PDB entry 8DVN | X-ray diffraction, 2.53 A resolution | chains A and B

== Chain A ==
Protein: Low-density lipoprotein receptor-related protein 6
From: Homo sapiens
Reference sequence: O75581 (LRP6_HUMAN); residues 631-1253 here = UniProt positions 631-1253
Sequence (633 residues; row label = number of the first residue in the row):
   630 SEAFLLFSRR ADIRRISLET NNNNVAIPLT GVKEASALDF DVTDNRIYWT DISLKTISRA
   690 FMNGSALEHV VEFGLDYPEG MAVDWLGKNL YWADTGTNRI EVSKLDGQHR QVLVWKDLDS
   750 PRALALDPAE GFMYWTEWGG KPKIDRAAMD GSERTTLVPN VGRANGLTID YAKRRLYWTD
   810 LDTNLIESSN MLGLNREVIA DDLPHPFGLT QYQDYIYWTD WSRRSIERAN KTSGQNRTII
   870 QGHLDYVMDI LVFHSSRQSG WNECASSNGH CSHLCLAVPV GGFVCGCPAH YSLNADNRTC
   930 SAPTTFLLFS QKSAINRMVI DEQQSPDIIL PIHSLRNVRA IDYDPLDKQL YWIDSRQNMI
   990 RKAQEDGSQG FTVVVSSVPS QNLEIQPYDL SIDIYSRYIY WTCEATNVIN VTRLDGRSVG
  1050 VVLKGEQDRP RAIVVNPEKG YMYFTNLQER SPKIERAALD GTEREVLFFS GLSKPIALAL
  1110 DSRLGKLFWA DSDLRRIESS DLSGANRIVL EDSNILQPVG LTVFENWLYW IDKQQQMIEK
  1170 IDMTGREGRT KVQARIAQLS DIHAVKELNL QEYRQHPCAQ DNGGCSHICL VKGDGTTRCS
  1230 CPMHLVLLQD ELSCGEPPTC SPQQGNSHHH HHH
Not modelled in the structure: 1008-1011, 1246-1262
Sequence notes: expression tag (630, 1254-1262); variant Ile1062 (Val in O75581)
Modified residues: Cys1032 (cysteinesulfonic acid; OCS)
Disulfide bonds: Cys893-Cys904, Cys900-Cys914, Cys916-Cys929, Cys1207-Cys1218, Cys1214-Cys1228, Cys1230-Cys1243
Covalently attached groups: glycan linked to Asn692; N-acetylglucosamine (NAG) linked to Asn859, Asn865, Asn926, Asn1039
Metal / ion sites: Ca2+ site 1: Thr724, Asn727, Ser749; Ca2+ site 2: Leu838, Asp878, Ile879; Ca2+ site 3: Asp1018, Leu1019, Ile1062; Ca2+ site 4: Leu1150, Asp1190, Ile1191
Curated features (UniProtKB/Swiss-Prot):
  - glycosylation (N-linked (GlcNAc...) asparagine): Asn692, Asn859, Asn865, Asn926, Asn1039
  - natural variant: Ile1062 (V1062I: this construct carries the variant)

== Chain B ==
Protein: E3.10 Disulfide constrained peptide
Sequence (32 residues; each row starts with the number of its first residue):
     1 GCRGLKRLYE AFCKQDSDCL AGCVCPMFSE CG
Disulfide bonds: Cys2-Cys31, Cys13-Cys25, Cys19-Cys23

== Chain A / chain B interface ==
Contacting residue pairs - 36 pairs, chain A then chain B:
  Arg639(A) - Leu5(B)
  Arg639(A) - Glu30(B)  salt bridge
  Arg639(A) - Gly32(B)
  Lys662(A) - Gly1(B)  hydrogen bond (backbone-backbone)
  Glu663(A) - Gly1(B)
  Glu663(A) - Cys2(B)
  Glu663(A) - Arg3(B)  hydrogen bond (side chain-backbone)
  Glu663(A) - Gly4(B)  hydrogen bond (side chain-backbone)
  Glu663(A) - Leu5(B)  hydrogen bond (side chain-backbone)
  Ile681(A) - Arg3(B)  hydrogen bond (backbone-side chain)
  Ile681(A) - Gly4(B)
  Ser682(A) - Gly1(B)
  Ser682(A) - Cys2(B)
  Ser682(A) - Arg3(B)  hydrogen bond (side chain-backbone)
  Lys684(A) - Arg3(B)
  Asp705(A) - Arg3(B)  salt bridge
  Tyr706(A) - Arg3(B)
  Tyr706(A) - Arg7(B)
  Glu708(A) - Arg7(B)  salt bridge
  Thr724(A) - Arg7(B)
  Arg751(A) - Leu8(B)
  Trp767(A) - Arg7(B)
  Trp767(A) - Leu8(B)  hydrophobic
  Trp767(A) - Phe12(B)  hydrophobic
  Arg792(A) - Ala11(B)  hydrogen bond (side chain-backbone)
  Arg792(A) - Phe12(B)
  Leu810(A) - Phe12(B)
  Leu810(A) - Gln15(B)
  Asp811(A) - Phe12(B)
  Asp811(A) - Gln15(B)
  Asn813(A) - Gln15(B)  hydrogen bond
  Phe836(A) - Leu8(B)  hydrophobic
  Trp850(A) - Leu5(B)  hydrophobic
  Trp850(A) - Leu8(B)  hydrophobic
  Tyr875(A) - Leu5(B)  hydrophobic
  Tyr875(A) - Glu30(B)
Also at the interface, not in a pair above, chain A (20 interface residues in all): Met877
Also at the interface, not in a pair above, chain B (13 interface residues in all): Cys31

== Overview ==
Chain A and chain B form an interface of 20 and 13 residues respectively, with 8 hydrogen bonds and 3 salt
bridges. Among the polar pairs are Arg639(A)-Glu30(B), Asp705(A)-Arg3(B) and Glu708(A)-Arg7(B).
N-acetylglucosamine is covalently linked to Asn859(A), Asn865(A), Asn926(A) and Asn1039(A).
Chain A is Low-density lipoprotein receptor-related protein 6 (Homo sapiens) and chain B is E3.10 Disulfide
constrained peptide; the structure, Crystal structure of LRP6 E3E4 in complex with disulfide constrained
peptide E3.10, was determined by X-ray diffraction together with 8DVL and 8DVM from the same study.
